PDB entry 8BE0 | electron microscopy, 2.34 A resolution | chains A and B of the 6 polymer chains in the assembly

[Chain A]
Protein: Polymerase acidic protein
Source organism: Influenza B virus (B/Memphis/13/2003)
Notes: EC 3.1.-.-
UniProt: Q5V8Z9 (Q5V8Z9_9INFB); residue numbers follow UniProt; this construct covers 1-726
Amino-acid sequence (751 residues; numbered -13 to 737; the number before each row is that of its first residue; numbers below 1 keep their minus sign (Gly-13 is residue -13)):
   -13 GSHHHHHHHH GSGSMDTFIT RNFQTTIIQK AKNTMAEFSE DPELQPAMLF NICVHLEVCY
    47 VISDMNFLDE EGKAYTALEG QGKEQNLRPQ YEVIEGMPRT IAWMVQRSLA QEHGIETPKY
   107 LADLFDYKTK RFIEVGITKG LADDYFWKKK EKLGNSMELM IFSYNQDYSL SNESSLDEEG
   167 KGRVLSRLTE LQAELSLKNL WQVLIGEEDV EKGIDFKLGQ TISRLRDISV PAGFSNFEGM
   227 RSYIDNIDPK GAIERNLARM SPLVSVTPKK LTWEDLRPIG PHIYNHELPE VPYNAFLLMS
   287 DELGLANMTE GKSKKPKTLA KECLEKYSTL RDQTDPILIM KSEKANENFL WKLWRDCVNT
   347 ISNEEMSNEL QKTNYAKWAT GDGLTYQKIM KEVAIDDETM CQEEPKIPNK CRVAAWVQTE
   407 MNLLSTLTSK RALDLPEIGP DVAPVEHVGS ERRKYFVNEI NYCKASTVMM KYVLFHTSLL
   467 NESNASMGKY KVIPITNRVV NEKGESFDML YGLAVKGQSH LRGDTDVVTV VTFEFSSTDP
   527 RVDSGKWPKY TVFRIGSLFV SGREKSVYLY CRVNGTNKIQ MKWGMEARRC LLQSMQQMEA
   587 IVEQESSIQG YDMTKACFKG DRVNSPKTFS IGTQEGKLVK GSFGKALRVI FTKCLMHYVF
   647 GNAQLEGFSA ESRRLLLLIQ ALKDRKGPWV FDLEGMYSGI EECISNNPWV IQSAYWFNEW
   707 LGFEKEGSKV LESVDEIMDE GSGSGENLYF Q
Unresolved in the structure: -13 to 0, 723-737
Sequence notes: expression tag (-13 to 0, 727-737)

[Chain B]
Protein: RNA-directed RNA polymerase catalytic subunit
Source organism: Influenza B virus (B/Memphis/13/2003)
Notes: EC 2.7.7.48
UniProt: Q5V8Y6 (Q5V8Y6_9INFB); numbering as in UniProt (aligned over 1-752)
Amino-acid sequence (772 residues; numbered -8 to 763; the number before each row is that of its first residue; numbers below 1 keep their minus sign (Gly-8 is residue -8)):
    -8 GSGSGSGSGM NINPYFLFID VPIQAAISTT FPYTGVPPYS HGTGTGYTID TVIRTHEYSN
    52 KGKQYISDVT GCTMVDPTNG PLPEDNEPSA YAQLDCVLEA LDRMDEEHPG LFQAASQNAM
   112 ETLMVTTVDK LTQGRQTFDW TVCRNQPAAT ALNTTITSFR LNDLNGADKG GLIPFCQDII
   172 DSLDRPEMTF FSVKNIKKKL PAKNRKGFLI KRIPMKVKDK ITKVEYIKRA LSLNTMTKDA
   232 ERGKLKRRAI ATAGIQIRGF VLVVENLAKN ICENLEQSGL PVGGNEKKAK LSNAVAKMLS
   292 NCPPGGISMT VTGDNTKWNE CLNPRIFLAM TERITRDSPI WFRDFCSIAP VLFSNKIARL
   352 GKGFMITSKT KRLKAQIPCP DLFSIPLERY NEETRAKLKK LKPFFNEEGT ASLSPGMMMG
   412 MFNMLSTVLG VAALGIKNIG NKEYLWDGLQ SSDDFALFVN AKDEETCMEG INDFYRTCKL
   472 LGINMSKKKS YCNETGMFEF TSMFYRDGFV SNFAMELPSF GVAGVNESAD MAIGMTIIKN
   532 NMINNGMGPA TAQTAIQLFI ADYRYTYKCH RGDSKVEGKR MKIIKELWEN TKGRDGLLVA
   592 DGGPNIYNLR NLHIPEIVLK YNLMDPEYKG RLLHPQNPFV GHLSIEGIKE ADITPAHGPV
   652 KKMDYDAVSG THSWRTKRNR SILNTDQRNM ILEEQCYAKC CNLFEACFNS ASYRKPVGQH
   712 SMLEAMAHRL RMDARLDYES GRMSKDDFEK AMAHLGEIGY IGSGSGENLY FQ
Unresolved in the structure: -8 to -1, 194-198, 636-654, 750-763
Sequence notes: expression tag (-8 to 0, 753-763)
Metal / ion sites: Mg2+ site 1: Gly304, Asp445; Mg2+ site 2: Asp305, Asp444 (shared with 1 residue of chain M)

[Interface between chain A and chain B]
Contacting residue pairs - 379 pairs, chain A then chain B:
  Leu54(A) with Arg726(B)
  Leu73(A) with Lys736(B); Glu740(B)
  Arg74(A) with Arg726(B); Tyr729(B), hydrogen bond
  Pro75(A) with Arg726(B), hydrogen bond (backbone-side chain)
  Pro84(A) with His711(B); Glu715(B)
  Thr86(A) with Val708(B), hydrogen bond (side chain-backbone)
  Ile87(A) with His711(B); Ala716(B), hydrophobic; His719(B)
  Met90(A) with Arg720(B)
  Val91(A) with Met723(B), hydrophobic
  Ser94(A) with Leu727(B)
  Leu95(A) with Met723(B), hydrophobic
  Glu98(A) with Leu727(B); Ser731(B), hydrogen bond
  His99(A) with Glu730(B), salt bridge
  Tyr113(A) with Arg726(B); Glu730(B)
  Ile200(A) with Met115(B), hydrophobic; Trp332(B), hydrophobic
  Asp201(A) with Gln168(B)
  Phe202(A) with Cys167(B); Gln168(B); Ile171(B), hydrophobic; Phe251(B), hydrophobic; Trp332(B), hydrophobic; Phe336(B), hydrophobic; Ile339(B), hydrophobic
  Lys203(A) with Gln168(B), hydrogen bond (backbone-side chain)
  Leu204(A) with Asp335(B); Ile339(B), hydrophobic
  Gly205(A) with Ile171(B); Asp175(B)
  Gln206(A) with Asp175(B), hydrogen bond (backbone-side chain)
  Thr207(A) with Val60(B); Leu174(B), hydrogen bond (side chain-backbone); Asp175(B), hydrogen bond (backbone-side chain); Lys214(B), hydrogen bond; Ile218(B)
  Ile208(A) with Ile171(B), hydrophobic; Ile339(B), hydrophobic
  Arg210(A) with Asp59(B), salt bridge; Val60(B)
  Leu211(A) with Val60(B), hydrophobic; Val342(B); Asn346(B)
  Arg212(A) with Asp335(B), salt bridge; Ser338(B), hydrogen bond; Val342(B)
  Ile214(A) with Tyr56(B), hydrogen bond (backbone-side chain); Ser58(B); Asp59(B); Arg316(B), hydrogen bond (backbone-side chain); Asn346(B)
  Ser215(A) with Arg316(B); Leu319(B); Val342(B); Ser345(B), hydrogen bond
  Val216(A) with Asp67(B); Arg316(B), hydrogen bond (backbone-side chain)
  Pro217(A) with Asp67(B); Thr69(B); Asn70(B)
  Ala218(A) with Asp67(B), hydrogen bond (backbone-side chain); Thr69(B); Asn70(B), hydrogen bond (backbone-side chain)
  Phe220(A) with Leu85(B), hydrophobic
  Phe223(A) with Leu319(B), hydrophobic; Glu323(B)
  Met226(A) with Leu319(B), hydrophobic; Ala320(B), hydrophobic
  Arg227(A) with Glu323(B), salt bridge; Arg334(B); Asp335(B), salt bridge
  Tyr229(A) with Asp86(B), hydrogen bond; Leu89(B), hydrophobic
  Ile230(A) with Leu85(B), hydrophobic; Leu89(B), hydrophobic; Arg324(B); Arg327(B), hydrogen bond (backbone-side chain)
  Asp231(A) with Arg327(B); Arg334(B), salt bridge
  Pro235(A) with Asp86(B); Leu89(B); Glu90(B)
  Lys236(A) with Glu90(B)
  Gly237(A) with Glu90(B), hydrogen bond (backbone-side chain)
  Ala238(A) with Asp86(B); Glu90(B), hydrogen bond (backbone-side chain)
  Ile239(A) with Cys87(B), hydrophobic; Glu90(B), hydrogen bond (backbone-side chain); Ile427(B), hydrophobic; Ile430(B), hydrophobic; Leu471(B)
  Glu240(A) with Ile430(B); Gly431(B), hydrogen bond (side chain-backbone)
  Asn242(A) with Leu73(B); Gln84(B); Cys87(B), hydrogen bond; Leu471(B)
  Leu243(A) with Ile430(B), hydrophobic; Arg467(B), hydrogen bond (backbone-side chain); Thr468(B); Leu471(B), hydrophobic
  Arg245(A) with Leu73(B); Gln84(B)
  Met246(A) with Pro74(B), hydrophobic; Arg467(B), hydrogen bond (backbone-side chain); Lys470(B); Leu471(B), hydrophobic
  Ser247(A) with Arg467(B), hydrogen bond (backbone-side chain)
  Leu249(A) with Glu75(B); Asn77(B), hydrogen bond (backbone-side chain)
  Val250(A) with Pro74(B); Glu75(B); Asp76(B); Asn77(B); Arg467(B), hydrogen bond (backbone-side chain); Lys470(B)
  Ser251(A) with Asn77(B), hydrogen bond (backbone-side chain); Asn463(B); Tyr466(B); Lys478(B), hydrogen bond (backbone-side chain)
  Val252(A) with Asn463(B), hydrogen bond (backbone-side chain); Tyr466(B); Met476(B), hydrophobic; Lys478(B)
  Thr253(A) with Lys478(B), hydrogen bond
  Pro254(A) with Met459(B), hydrophobic
  Lys256(A) with Glu455(B), salt bridge
  Gly297(A) with Lys566(B)
  Lys298(A) with Lys566(B), hydrogen bond (side chain-backbone); Glu568(B), salt bridge
  Ser299(A) with Lys566(B)
  Lys300(A) with Glu568(B)
  Leu370(A) with Arg363(B), hydrogen bond (backbone-side chain)
  Thr371(A) with Lys365(B)
  Tyr372(A) with Ser359(B); Lys360(B); Arg363(B); Leu364(B); Lys365(B)
  Gln373(A) with Arg363(B), hydrogen bond (backbone-backbone); Leu364(B); Lys365(B), hydrogen bond (backbone-backbone)
  Lys374(A) with Lys365(B)
  Ile375(A) with Leu364(B), hydrophobic; Lys365(B), hydrogen bond (backbone-backbone)
  Lys377(A) with Pro369(B); Asp372(B), salt bridge
  Ala380(A) with Ile357(B), hydrophobic; Ala366(B), hydrophobic; Arg380(B), hydrogen bond (backbone-side chain)
  Ile381(A) with Ile368(B), hydrophobic; Ile376(B), hydrophobic; Arg380(B), hydrogen bond (backbone-side chain)
  Asp383(A) with Lys362(B), salt bridge; Arg380(B), hydrogen bond (backbone-side chain)
  Glu384(A) with Arg380(B)
  Met386(A) with Ile357(B); Thr358(B); Ser359(B), hydrogen bond (side chain-backbone); Leu364(B); Lys365(B); Ala366(B), hydrophobic; Arg380(B), hydrogen bond (backbone-side chain)
  Cys387(A) with Ile357(B); Thr358(B), hydrogen bond (backbone-backbone); Arg380(B)
  Gln388(A) with Phe355(B); Met356(B); Ile357(B); Arg380(B), hydrogen bond (backbone-backbone); Tyr381(B); Asn382(B), hydrogen bond (side chain-backbone); Thr385(B), hydrogen bond
  Glu389(A) with Asn382(B), hydrogen bond (backbone-side chain)
  Glu390(A) with Asn382(B); Glu383(B)
  Pro391(A) with Asn382(B)
  Gln404(A) with Asn2(B); Ile3(B), hydrogen bond (side chain-backbone)
  Met407(A) with Ile3(B), hydrophobic
  Asn408(A) with Met1(B); Asn2(B), hydrogen bond; Ile3(B), hydrogen bond (side chain-backbone)
  Leu421(A) with Gln548(B); Leu549(B), hydrophobic
  Pro422(A) with Gln548(B), hydrogen bond (backbone-side chain); Ile551(B), hydrophobic; Ala552(B); Arg555(B)
  Glu423(A) with Arg555(B), salt bridge; Arg562(B), salt bridge; Pro595(B); Asn596(B), hydrogen bond (side chain-backbone)
  Ile424(A) with Gln544(B); Ile547(B), hydrophobic; Gln548(B); Asn596(B); Tyr598(B); Asn599(B)
  Gly425(A) with Asn596(B); Ile597(B); Tyr598(B), hydrogen bond (backbone-backbone); Asn599(B), hydrogen bond (backbone-side chain)
  Pro426(A) with Asn599(B), hydrogen bond (backbone-side chain); Arg601(B), hydrogen bond (backbone-side chain)
  Asp427(A) with Gln544(B); Asn599(B), hydrogen bond
  Val428(A) with Arg601(B)
  Val431(A) with Pro540(B), hydrophobic
  Glu432(A) with Gln544(B), hydrogen bond (backbone-side chain); Asn599(B); Leu600(B), hydrogen bond (side chain-backbone); Arg601(B), salt bridge
  Gly435(A) with Ala541(B); Gln544(B)
  Ser436(A) with Gln544(B), hydrogen bond (backbone-side chain)
  Arg438(A) with Ala541(B)
  Arg439(A) with Ala541(B); Gln544(B), hydrogen bond; Thr545(B); Gln548(B), hydrogen bond
  Leu460(A) with Tyr556(B)
  Thr463(A) with Tyr556(B)
  Asn467(A) with Lys559(B)
  Arg508(A) with Leu674(B)
  Thr511(A) with Tyr30(B); His32(B)
  Ile565(A) with Val27(B), hydrophobic; Tyr30(B), hydrophobic
  Trp569(A) with Tyr24(B); Thr25(B); Gly26(B); Val27(B), hydrophobic; Pro28(B); Arg233(B)
  Glu572(A) with Asp553(B)
  Arg574(A) with Leu549(B); Asp553(B); Tyr556(B)
  Arg575(A) with Leu508(B), hydrogen bond (side chain-backbone); Pro509(B); Phe511(B); Gly512(B)
  Cys576(A) with Thr25(B)
  Leu577(A) with Leu549(B), hydrophobic
  Leu578(A) with Phe504(B), hydrophobic; Thr542(B); Ala546(B); Leu549(B), hydrophobic
  Gln579(A) with Ser19(B), hydrogen bond (side chain-backbone); Phe22(B), hydrogen bond (side chain-backbone); Thr25(B); Ala505(B); Leu508(B)
  Met581(A) with Thr542(B); Thr545(B)
  Gln582(A) with Phe504(B); Gly537(B), hydrogen bond (side chain-backbone); Thr542(B)
  Gln583(A) with Ala16(B), hydrogen bond (side chain-backbone); Ala17(B); Thr20(B)
  Glu585(A) with Gly539(B); Pro540(B); Ala541(B), hydrogen bond (side chain-backbone); Thr542(B), hydrogen bond
  Ile587(A) with Val12(B), hydrophobic
  Glu589(A) with Gly539(B)
  Phe615(A) with Asp11(B)
  Ser616(A) with Phe7(B); Ile10(B); Asp11(B), hydrogen bond (backbone-side chain)
  Ile617(A) with Met1(B), hydrophobic; Ile3(B), hydrophobic; Asn4(B), hydrogen bond (backbone-backbone); Phe7(B)
  Gly618(A) with Met1(B); Asn2(B); Asn4(B); Phe7(B)
  Thr619(A) with Gly0(B); Met1(B); Asn2(B), hydrogen bond (backbone-backbone); Phe7(B)
  Gln620(A) with Gly0(B); Met1(B)
  Leu624(A) with Phe7(B), hydrophobic
  Val625(A) with Met1(B), hydrophobic
  Lys626(A) with Asp11(B), salt bridge
  Lys631(A) with Ile3(B)
  Val635(A) with Ile3(B), hydrophobic
  Ile636(A) with Leu8(B), hydrophobic
  Lys639(A) with Thr20(B), hydrogen bond (side chain-backbone)
  Cys640(A) with Thr25(B), hydrogen bond (backbone-side chain)
  His643(A) with Thr20(B); Pro23(B); Thr25(B); Gly26(B)
  Tyr644(A) with Thr25(B); Gly26(B)
  Ala649(A) with Pro29(B), hydrophobic; Lys235(B); Leu236(B); Arg238(B)
  Gln650(A) with Leu236(B)
  Leu651(A) with Pro23(B), hydrophobic
  Glu652(A) with Pro23(B); Pro29(B); Arg233(B), salt bridge; Gly234(B), hydrogen bond (side chain-backbone)
  Phe654(A) with Tyr6(B)
  Ser655(A) with Thr21(B); Pro23(B)
  Ala656(A) with Gly234(B)
  Arg659(A) with Ile18(B); Thr21(B), hydrogen bond (side chain-backbone); Phe22(B); Phe495(B)
  Arg660(A) with Lys480(B), hydrogen bond (side chain-backbone); Tyr482(B)
  Leu662(A) with Ile14(B); Thr21(B)
  Leu663(A) with Gln15(B); Tyr482(B); Met488(B); Phe495(B), hydrophobic
  Leu664(A) with Tyr482(B), hydrophobic
  Gln666(A) with Pro13(B); Ile14(B), hydrogen bond (side chain-backbone); Gln15(B); Arg497(B)
  Ala667(A) with Met488(B)
  Lys669(A) with Phe9(B), hydrogen bond (side chain-backbone)
  Asp670(A) with Met488(B); Arg497(B), salt bridge
  Arg671(A) with Glu485(B)
  Lys672(A) with Asn484(B); Glu485(B), hydrogen bond (backbone-backbone); Thr486(B), hydrogen bond (side chain-backbone); Gly487(B)
  Gly673(A) with Met300(B); Glu485(B)
  Pro674(A) with Cys483(B)
  Trp675(A) with Met300(B); Glu455(B); Met459(B), hydrophobic; Tyr482(B); Cys483(B), hydrogen bond (backbone-backbone)
  Phe677(A) with Met476(B), hydrophobic; Lys478(B); Ser481(B); Tyr482(B); Cys483(B), hydrophobic
  Asp678(A) with Lys478(B), hydrogen bond (backbone-backbone); Lys479(B), salt bridge
  Gly681(A) with Lys479(B)
  Met682(A) with Lys479(B)
  Glu688(A) with Leu236(B)
  Cys689(A) with Leu236(B), hydrophobic
  Ser699(A) with Tyr6(B)
  Trp702(A) with Ile3(B), hydrogen bond (side chain-backbone); Asn4(B), hydrogen bond (backbone-side chain); Pro5(B); Tyr6(B), hydrophobic
  Phe703(A) with Tyr6(B)
  Glu705(A) with Asn4(B), hydrogen bond; Phe7(B)
  Trp706(A) with Tyr6(B); Phe7(B), hydrophobic; Phe9(B), hydrophobic; Ile10(B)
  Phe709(A) with Phe7(B), hydrophobic
  Glu710(A) with Ile10(B)
Interface residues without a listed pair, chain A (178 interface residues in all): Glu23, Glu78, Met83, Asp234, Pro248, Met376, Thr385, Ser411, Ala429, Gln566, Thr614, Glu621, Gly653, Glu657
Interface residues without a listed pair, chain B (194 interface residues in all): Ser31, Ala91, Asp93, Ile164, Val302, Asp305, Pro341, Leu343, Gln367, Ser375, Glu456, Ile462, Glu490, Ser502, Asn536, Met538, Gly709, Gln710, Arg722, Phe739, Met743

[In short]
Chain A and chain B form an interface of 178 and 194 residues respectively, with 86 hydrogen bonds and 17 salt
bridges. Polar contacts include His99(A)-Glu730(B), Arg210(A)-Asp59(B) and Arg212(A)-Asp335(B). Gly304(B) and
Asp445(B) form the Mg2+ site 1. Asp305(B) and Asp444(B) form the Mg2+ site 2.
Chain A is Polymerase acidic protein and chain B is RNA-directed RNA polymerase catalytic subunit, both from
Influenza B virus (B/Memphis/13/2003); the structure, Early transcription elongation state of influenza B/Mem
polymerase backtracked due to double incoproation of nucleotide analogue ..., was determined by electron
microscopy, deposited together with 7R1F, 8BDR and 8BF5.
